PDB entry 2AD8 | X-ray diffraction, 1.60 A resolution | chains A and B of the 4 polymer chains in the assembly

Chain A:
Name: Methanol dehydrogenase subunit 1
From: Methylophilus methylotrophus
Notes: EC 1.1.99.8
UniProtKB: P38539 (DHM1_METME); residues 1-571 here correspond to UniProt positions 3-573 (UniProt number = residue number + 2)
Amino-acid sequence (571 residues; row label = number of the first residue in the row):
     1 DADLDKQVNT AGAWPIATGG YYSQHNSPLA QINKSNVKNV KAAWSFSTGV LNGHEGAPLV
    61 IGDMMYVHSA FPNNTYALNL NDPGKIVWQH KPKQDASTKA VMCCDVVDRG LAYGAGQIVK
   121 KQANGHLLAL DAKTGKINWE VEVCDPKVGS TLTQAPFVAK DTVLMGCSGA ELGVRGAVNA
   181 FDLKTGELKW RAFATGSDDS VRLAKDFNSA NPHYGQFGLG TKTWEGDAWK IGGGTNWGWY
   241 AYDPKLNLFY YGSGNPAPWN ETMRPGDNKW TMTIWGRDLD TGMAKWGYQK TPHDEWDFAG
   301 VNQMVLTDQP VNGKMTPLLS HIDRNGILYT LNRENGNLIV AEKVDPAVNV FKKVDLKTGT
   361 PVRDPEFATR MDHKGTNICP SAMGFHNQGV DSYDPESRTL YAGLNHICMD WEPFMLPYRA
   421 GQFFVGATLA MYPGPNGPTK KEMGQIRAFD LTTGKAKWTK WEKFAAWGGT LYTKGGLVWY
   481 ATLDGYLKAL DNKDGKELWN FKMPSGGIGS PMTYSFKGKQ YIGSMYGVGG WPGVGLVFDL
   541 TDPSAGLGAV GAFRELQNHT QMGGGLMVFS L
Disulfide bonds: Cys103-Cys104, Cys144-Cys167, Cys379-Cys408
Metal / ion sites: Ca2+: Glu171, Asn255, Asp297 (together with pyrroloquinoline quinone)
Residues lining bound ligands: pyrroloquinoline quinone (PQQ): Glu55, Cys103, Cys104, Val107, Arg109, Thr153, Ser168, Gly169, Ala170, Glu171, Thr235, Trp237, Asn255, Asp297, Ala299, Arg324, Asn387, Gln388, Trp467, Gly530, Trp531, Pro532

Chain B:
Name: Methanol dehydrogenase subunit 2
From: Methylophilus methylotrophus
Notes: EC 1.1.99.8
UniProtKB: P38540 (DHM2_METME); residues 1-69 here correspond to UniProt positions 23-91 (UniProt number = residue number + 22)
Amino-acid sequence (69 residues; numbered 1 to 69; the number before each row is that of its first residue):
     1 YDGQNCKEPG NCWENKPGYP EKIAGSKYDP KHDPVELNKQ EESIKAMDAR NAKRIANAKS
    61 SGNFVFDVK
Disulfide bonds: Cys6-Cys12

Interface between chain A and chain B:
Residue-residue contacts (82):
  His126(A) - Phe66(B)
  Asn138(A) - Phe64(B)
  Trp139(A) - Phe64(B)  hydrophobic
  Glu140(A) - Arg54(B)
  Glu140(A) - Phe64(B)
  Glu140(A) - Phe66(B)
  Val141(A) - Asn51(B)
  Glu142(A) - Met47(B)
  Glu142(A) - Arg50(B)  salt bridge
  Glu142(A) - Asn51(B)  hydrogen bond (backbone-side chain)
  Glu142(A) - Arg54(B)  salt bridge
  Val143(A) - Met47(B)
  Cys144(A) - Met47(B)
  Asp145(A) - Ser43(B)  hydrogen bond
  Val148(A) - Ser43(B)
  Gly173(A) - Gln40(B)  hydrogen bond (backbone-side chain)
  Val174(A) - Gln40(B)
  Arg175(A) - Gln40(B)  hydrogen bond (backbone-side chain)
  Thr185(A) - Ile55(B)
  Glu187(A) - Ile55(B)
  Glu187(A) - Lys59(B)  salt bridge
  Leu188(A) - Asp48(B)
  Arg191(A) - Ile44(B)
  Arg191(A) - Asp48(B)  salt bridge
  Pro212(A) - Pro9(B)
  His213(A) - Gly10(B)
  Tyr214(A) - Gly10(B)
  Gly215(A) - Pro9(B)
  Gly215(A) - Gly10(B)
  Leu219(A) - Pro9(B)
  Leu219(A) - Gly10(B)
  Lys222(A) - Glu8(B)  salt bridge
  Glu225(A) - Lys22(B)
  Glu225(A) - Ile23(B)  hydrogen bond (side chain-backbone)
  Glu225(A) - Ala24(B)  hydrogen bond (side chain-backbone)
  Lys230(A) - Asn38(B)  hydrogen bond
  Lys230(A) - Gln40(B)
  Ile231(A) - His32(B)
  Ile231(A) - Leu37(B)  hydrophobic
  Ile231(A) - Gln40(B)
  Glu261(A) - Lys16(B)  salt bridge
  Thr262(A) - Ile23(B)
  Thr262(A) - Tyr28(B)
  Met263(A) - Ile23(B)
  Met263(A) - Pro30(B)  hydrophobic
  Pro265(A) - Trp13(B)  hydrophobic
  Pro265(A) - Ile23(B)
  Gly266(A) - Trp13(B)
  Asp267(A) - Gly10(B)
  Asp267(A) - Asn11(B)
  Asp267(A) - Cys12(B)  hydrogen bond (side chain-backbone)
  Asp267(A) - Trp13(B)  hydrogen bond (side chain-backbone)
  Lys269(A) - Gly10(B)  hydrogen bond (side chain-backbone)
  His293(A) - Tyr1(B)
  His293(A) - Trp13(B)
  Glu295(A) - Tyr1(B)
  Glu295(A) - Lys16(B)  salt bridge
  Thr358(A) - Gln4(B)  hydrogen bond
  Thr360(A) - Gly3(B)  hydrogen bond (side chain-backbone)
  Thr360(A) - Gln4(B)  hydrogen bond
  Pro361(A) - Asp2(B)
  Pro361(A) - Gln4(B)
  Val362(A) - Asp2(B)
  Val362(A) - Gln4(B)
  Arg363(A) - Tyr1(B)
  Arg363(A) - Asp2(B)  hydrogen bond (backbone-backbone)
  Arg363(A) - Gly3(B)
  Ala368(A) - Lys16(B)
  Thr369(A) - Lys16(B)
  Arg370(A) - Lys16(B)
  Arg370(A) - Tyr19(B)  hydrogen bond
  Met371(A) - Tyr19(B)  hydrogen bond (backbone-side chain)
  Met371(A) - Tyr28(B)  hydrophobic
  Asp372(A) - Tyr28(B)  hydrogen bond
  Met415(A) - Tyr28(B)
  Tyr418(A) - His32(B)
  Tyr418(A) - Glu36(B)
  Tyr418(A) - Gln40(B)
  Arg419(A) - Glu36(B)
  Ala420(A) - Glu36(B)  hydrogen bond (backbone-side chain)
  Ala420(A) - Lys39(B)
  Phe424(A) - His32(B)
Interface residues without a listed pair, chain A (57 interface residues in all): Gly186, Phe193, Thr223, Asp227, Pro292, Asp355, Pro365
Interface residues without a listed pair, chain B (36 interface residues in all): Glu21, Asp29

Summary:
57 residues of chain A face 36 of chain B across their interface, with 18 hydrogen bonds and 7 salt bridges.
Among the polar pairs are Glu142(A)-Arg50(B), Glu142(A)-Arg54(B) and Glu187(A)-Lys59(B). Bound to chain A:
pyrroloquinoline quinone. Glu171(A), Asn255(A) and Asp297(A) form the Ca2+ site.
Here chain A is Methanol dehydrogenase subunit 1 and chain B is Methanol dehydrogenase subunit 2, both from
Methylophilus methylotrophus. Entry 2AD8 (crystal structure of methanol dehydrogenase from M. W3A1 (form C) in
the presence of ethanol) was determined by X-ray diffraction together with 2AD6 and 2AD7 from the same study.
